Entry 6OR5 (electron microscopy, 4.00 A resolution); this record covers chain A.

Chain A:
Molecule: Midasin
Organism: Schizosaccharomyces pombe
UniProtKB: O94248 (MDN1_SCHPO); residues 1-4717 here = UniProt positions 1-4717
Amino-acid sequence (4717 residues; row label = number of the first residue in the row):
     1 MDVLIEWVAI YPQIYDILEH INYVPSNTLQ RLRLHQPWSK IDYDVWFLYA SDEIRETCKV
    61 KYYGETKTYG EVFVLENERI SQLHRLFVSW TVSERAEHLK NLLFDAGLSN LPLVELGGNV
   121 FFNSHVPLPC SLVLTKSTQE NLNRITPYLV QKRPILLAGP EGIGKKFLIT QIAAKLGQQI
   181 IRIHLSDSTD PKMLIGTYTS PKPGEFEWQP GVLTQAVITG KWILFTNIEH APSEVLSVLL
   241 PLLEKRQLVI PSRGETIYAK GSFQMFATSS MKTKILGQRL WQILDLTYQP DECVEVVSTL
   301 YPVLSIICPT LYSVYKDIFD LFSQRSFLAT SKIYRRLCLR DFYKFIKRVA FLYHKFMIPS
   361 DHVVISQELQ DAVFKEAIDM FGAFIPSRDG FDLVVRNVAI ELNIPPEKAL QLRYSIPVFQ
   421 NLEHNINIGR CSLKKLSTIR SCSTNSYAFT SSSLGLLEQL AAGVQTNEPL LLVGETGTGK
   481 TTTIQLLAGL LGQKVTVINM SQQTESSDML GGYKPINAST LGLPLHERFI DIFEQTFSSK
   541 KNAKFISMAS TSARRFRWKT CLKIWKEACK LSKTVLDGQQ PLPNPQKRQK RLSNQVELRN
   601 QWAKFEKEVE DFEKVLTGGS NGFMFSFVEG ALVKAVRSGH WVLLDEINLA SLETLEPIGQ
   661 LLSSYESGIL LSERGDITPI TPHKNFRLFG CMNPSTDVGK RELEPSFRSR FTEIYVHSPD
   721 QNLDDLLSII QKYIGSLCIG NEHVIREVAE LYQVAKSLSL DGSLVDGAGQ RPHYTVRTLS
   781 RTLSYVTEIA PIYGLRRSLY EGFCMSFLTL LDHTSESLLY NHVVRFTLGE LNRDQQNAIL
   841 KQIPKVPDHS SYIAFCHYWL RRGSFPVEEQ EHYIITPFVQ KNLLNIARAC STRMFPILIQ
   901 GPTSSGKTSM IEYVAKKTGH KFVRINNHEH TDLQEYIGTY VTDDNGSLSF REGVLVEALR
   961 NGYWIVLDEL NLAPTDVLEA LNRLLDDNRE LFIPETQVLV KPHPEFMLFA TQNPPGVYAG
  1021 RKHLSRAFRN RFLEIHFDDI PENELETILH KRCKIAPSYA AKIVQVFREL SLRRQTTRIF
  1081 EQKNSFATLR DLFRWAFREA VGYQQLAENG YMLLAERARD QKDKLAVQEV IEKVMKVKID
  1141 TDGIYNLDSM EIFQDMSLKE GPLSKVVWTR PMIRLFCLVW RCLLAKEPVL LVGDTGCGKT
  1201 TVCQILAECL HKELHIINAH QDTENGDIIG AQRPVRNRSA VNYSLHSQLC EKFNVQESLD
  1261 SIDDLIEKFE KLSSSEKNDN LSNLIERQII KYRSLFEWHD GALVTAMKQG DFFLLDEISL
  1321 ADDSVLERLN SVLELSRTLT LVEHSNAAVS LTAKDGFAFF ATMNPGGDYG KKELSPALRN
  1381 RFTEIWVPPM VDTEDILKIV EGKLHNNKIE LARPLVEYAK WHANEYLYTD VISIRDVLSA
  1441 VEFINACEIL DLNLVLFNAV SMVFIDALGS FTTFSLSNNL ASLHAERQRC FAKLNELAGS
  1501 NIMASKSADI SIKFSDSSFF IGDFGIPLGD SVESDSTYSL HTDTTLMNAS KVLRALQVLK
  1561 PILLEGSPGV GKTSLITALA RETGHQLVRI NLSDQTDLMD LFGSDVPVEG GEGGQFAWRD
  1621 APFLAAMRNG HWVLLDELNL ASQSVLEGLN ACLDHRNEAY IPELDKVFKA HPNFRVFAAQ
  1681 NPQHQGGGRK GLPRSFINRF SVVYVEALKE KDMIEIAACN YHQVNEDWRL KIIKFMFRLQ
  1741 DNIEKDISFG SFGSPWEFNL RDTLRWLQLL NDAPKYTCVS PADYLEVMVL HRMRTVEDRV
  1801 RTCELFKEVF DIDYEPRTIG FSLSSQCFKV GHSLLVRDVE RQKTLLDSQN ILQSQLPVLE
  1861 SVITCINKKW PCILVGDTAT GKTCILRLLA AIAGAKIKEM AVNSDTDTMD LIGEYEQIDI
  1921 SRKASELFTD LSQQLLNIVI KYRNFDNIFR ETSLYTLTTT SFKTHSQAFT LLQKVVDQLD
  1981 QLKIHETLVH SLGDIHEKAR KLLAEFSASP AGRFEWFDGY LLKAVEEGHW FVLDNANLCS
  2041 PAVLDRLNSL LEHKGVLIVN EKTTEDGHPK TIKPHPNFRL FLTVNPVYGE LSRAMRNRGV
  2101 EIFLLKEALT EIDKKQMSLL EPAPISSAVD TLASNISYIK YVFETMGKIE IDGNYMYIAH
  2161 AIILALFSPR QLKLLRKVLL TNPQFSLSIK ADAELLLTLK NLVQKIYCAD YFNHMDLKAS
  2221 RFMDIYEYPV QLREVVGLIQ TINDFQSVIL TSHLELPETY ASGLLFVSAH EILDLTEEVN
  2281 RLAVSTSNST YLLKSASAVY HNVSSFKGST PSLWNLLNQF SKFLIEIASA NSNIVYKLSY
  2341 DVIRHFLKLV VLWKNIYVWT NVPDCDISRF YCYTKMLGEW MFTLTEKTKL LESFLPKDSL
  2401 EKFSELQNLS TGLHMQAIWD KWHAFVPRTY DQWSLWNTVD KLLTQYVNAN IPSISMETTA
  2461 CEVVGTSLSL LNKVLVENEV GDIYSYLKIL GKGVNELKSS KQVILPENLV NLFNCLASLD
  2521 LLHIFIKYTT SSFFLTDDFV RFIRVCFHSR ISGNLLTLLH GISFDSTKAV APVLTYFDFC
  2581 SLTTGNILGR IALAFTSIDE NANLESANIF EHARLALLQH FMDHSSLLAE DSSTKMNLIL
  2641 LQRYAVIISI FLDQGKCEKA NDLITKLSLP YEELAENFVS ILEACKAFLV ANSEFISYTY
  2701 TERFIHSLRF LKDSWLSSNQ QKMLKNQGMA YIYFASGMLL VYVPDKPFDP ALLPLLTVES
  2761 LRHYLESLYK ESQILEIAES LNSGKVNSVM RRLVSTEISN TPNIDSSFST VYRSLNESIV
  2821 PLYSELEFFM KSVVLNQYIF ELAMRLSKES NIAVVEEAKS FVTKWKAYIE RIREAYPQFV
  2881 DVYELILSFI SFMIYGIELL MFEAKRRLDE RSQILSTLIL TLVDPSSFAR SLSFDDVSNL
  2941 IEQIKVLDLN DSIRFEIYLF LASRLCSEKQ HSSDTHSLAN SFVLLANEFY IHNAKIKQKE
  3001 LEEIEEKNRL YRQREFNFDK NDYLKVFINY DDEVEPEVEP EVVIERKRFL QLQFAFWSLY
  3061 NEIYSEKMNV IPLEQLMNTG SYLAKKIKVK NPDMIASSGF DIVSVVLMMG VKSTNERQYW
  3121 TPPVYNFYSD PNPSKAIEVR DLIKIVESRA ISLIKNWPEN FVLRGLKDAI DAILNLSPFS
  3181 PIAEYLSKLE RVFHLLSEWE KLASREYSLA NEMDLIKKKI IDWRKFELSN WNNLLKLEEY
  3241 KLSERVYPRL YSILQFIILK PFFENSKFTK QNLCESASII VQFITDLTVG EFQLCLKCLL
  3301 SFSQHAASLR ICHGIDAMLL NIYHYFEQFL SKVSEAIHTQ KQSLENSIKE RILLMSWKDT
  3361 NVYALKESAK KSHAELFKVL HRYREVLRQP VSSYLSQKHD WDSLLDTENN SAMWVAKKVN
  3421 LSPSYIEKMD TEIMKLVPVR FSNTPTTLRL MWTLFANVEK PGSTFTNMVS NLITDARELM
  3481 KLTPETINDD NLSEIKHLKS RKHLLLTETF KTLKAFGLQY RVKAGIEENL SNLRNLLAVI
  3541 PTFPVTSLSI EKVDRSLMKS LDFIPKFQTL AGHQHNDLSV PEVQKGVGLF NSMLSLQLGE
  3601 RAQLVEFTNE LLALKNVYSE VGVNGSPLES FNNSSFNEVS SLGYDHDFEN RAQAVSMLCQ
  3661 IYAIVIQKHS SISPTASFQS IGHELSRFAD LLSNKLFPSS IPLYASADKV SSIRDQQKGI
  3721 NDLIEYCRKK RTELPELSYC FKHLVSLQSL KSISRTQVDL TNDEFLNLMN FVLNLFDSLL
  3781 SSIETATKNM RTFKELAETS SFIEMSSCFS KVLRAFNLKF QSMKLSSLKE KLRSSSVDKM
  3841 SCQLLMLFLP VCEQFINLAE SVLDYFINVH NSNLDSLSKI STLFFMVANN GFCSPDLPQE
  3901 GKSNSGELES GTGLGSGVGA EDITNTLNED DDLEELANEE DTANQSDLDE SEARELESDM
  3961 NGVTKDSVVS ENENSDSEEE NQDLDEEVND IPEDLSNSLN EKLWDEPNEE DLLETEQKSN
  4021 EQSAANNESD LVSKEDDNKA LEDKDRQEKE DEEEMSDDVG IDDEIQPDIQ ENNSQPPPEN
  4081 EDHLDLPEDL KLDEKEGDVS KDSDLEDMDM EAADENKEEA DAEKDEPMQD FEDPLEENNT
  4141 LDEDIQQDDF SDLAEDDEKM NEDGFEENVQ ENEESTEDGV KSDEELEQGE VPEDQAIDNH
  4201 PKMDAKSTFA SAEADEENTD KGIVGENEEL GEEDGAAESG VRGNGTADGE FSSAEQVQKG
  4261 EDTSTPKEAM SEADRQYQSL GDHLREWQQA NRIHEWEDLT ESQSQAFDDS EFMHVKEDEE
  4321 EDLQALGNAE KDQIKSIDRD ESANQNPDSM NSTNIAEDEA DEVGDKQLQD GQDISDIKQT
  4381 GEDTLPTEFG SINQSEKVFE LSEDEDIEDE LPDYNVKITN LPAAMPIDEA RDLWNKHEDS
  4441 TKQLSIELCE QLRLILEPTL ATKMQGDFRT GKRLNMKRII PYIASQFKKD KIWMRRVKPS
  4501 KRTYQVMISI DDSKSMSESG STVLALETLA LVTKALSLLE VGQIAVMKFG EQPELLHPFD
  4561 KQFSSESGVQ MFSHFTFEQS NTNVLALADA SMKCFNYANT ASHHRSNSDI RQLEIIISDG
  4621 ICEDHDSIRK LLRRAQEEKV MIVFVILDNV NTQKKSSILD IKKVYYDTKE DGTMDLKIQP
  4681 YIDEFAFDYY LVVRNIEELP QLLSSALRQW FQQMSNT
Unresolved in the structure: 1, 90-93, 107-110, 200-207, 221, 231-233, 324-330, 356-372, 413-416, 441-444, 512-518, 577-593, 618-627, 664-681, 695-703, 737-740, 762-771, 829-831, 849-851, 864-865, 895, 995-996, 1015-1019, 1075-1083, 1136-1163, 1221-1222, 1256-1261, 1273-1282, 1292-1298, 1310-1311, 1342-1347, 1367-1369, 1389-1392, 1469-1479, 1499-1540, 1610-1620, 1669-1670, 1684-1690, 1749-1752, 1774-1781, 1839-1841, 1913-1918, 1947, 1960-1965, 1981-1985, 2013-2018, 2053-2056, 2148-2153, 2180-2197, 2281-2289, 2301-2307, 2330-2331, 2339-2340, 2361-2367, 2384-2388, 2408-2756, 2801-4717
Residues lining bound ligands:
  - AMP-PNP (ANP; phosphoaminophosphonic acid-adenylate ester), molecule 1: Leu132, Val133, Leu134, Gly162, Ile163, Gly164, Lys165, Lys166, Phe167, Arg340
  - AMP-PNP (ANP), molecule 2: Ser446, Tyr447, Ala448, Phe449, Thr476, Gly477, Thr478, Thr481, Thr482, Gln485, Ile729, Arg777, Thr778, Ser780, Arg781, Asn1030
  - AMP-PNP (ANP), molecule 3: Tyr873, Ile874, Ile875, Thr903, Ser904, Gly906, Lys907, Thr908, Ser909, Arg924, Asp968
  - AMP-PNP (ANP), molecule 4: Val1166, Val1167, Trp1168, Thr1169, Asp1194, Thr1195, Gly1196, Cys1197, Gly1198, Lys1199, Thr1200, Thr1201
  - AMP-PNP (ANP), molecule 5: Gln1849, Asn1850, Ile1851, Leu1852, Asp1877, Thr1878, Ala1879, Thr1880, Gly1881, Lys1882, Thr1883, Cys1884, Val2084, Asn2085
UniProt features mapped onto this chain:
  - binding site (ATP): Gly159 to Lys166, Gly474 to Thr481, Gly901 to Thr908, Gly1193 to Thr1200, Gly1566 to Thr1573, Gly1876 to Thr1883
  - modified residue: Ser593 (Phosphoserine)
What the authors report for this chain:
  - mutagenesis - E1637Q: decreased catalytic activity
  - binding site for AMP-PNP: Lys1199
  - mutagenesis - D1123R, R4694D: unchanged growth

Overview:
Bound to chain A: 5 copies of AMP-PNP. From UniProt: 48 ATP-binding residues. The paper reports a binding site
for AMP-PNP at Lys1199; E1637Q reduces catalytic activity; 3 substitutions were tested in all.
Chain A is Midasin (Schizosaccharomyces pombe); the structure, Full-length S. pombe Mdn1 in the presence of
AMPPNP (ring region), was determined by electron microscopy together with 6OR6 and 6ORB from the same study.
